Entry 8G26 (X-ray diffraction, 1.85 A resolution); this record covers chains A and C of the 3 polymer chains in the assembly.

== Chain A ==
Molecule: Cathepsin-G
Organism: Homo sapiens
Notes: fragment: C-terminal truncation
Reference sequence: P08311 (CATG_HUMAN); residues 16-238 here correspond to UniProt positions 21-243 (UniProt number = residue number + 5)
Amino-acid sequence (223 residues; each row starts with the number of its first residue):
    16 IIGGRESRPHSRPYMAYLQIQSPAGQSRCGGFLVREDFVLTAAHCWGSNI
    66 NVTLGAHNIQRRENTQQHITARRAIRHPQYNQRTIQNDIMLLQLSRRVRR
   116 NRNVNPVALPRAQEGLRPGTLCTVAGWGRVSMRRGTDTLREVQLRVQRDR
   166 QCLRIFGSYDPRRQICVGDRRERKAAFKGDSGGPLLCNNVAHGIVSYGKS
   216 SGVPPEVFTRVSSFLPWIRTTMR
Disulfides: Cys44-Cys60, Cys137-Cys202, Cys167-Cys181
Swiss-Prot annotation at these positions:
  - region (Important for antimicrobial activity): Ile16 to Arg20, His92 to Leu106
  - active site (Charge relay system): His59, Asp103, Ser196
  - glycosylation: Asn66 (N-linked (GlcNAc...) (complex) asparagine)

== Chain C ==
Molecule: MAP domain-containing protein
Organism: Staphylococcus aureus subsp. aureus Mu50
Reference sequence: A0A0H3JUK5 (A0A0H3JUK5_STAAM); residues 31-144 here = UniProt positions 31-144
Amino-acid sequence (117 residues; row label = number of the first residue in the row):
    28 GSTAEKDKLPATQKAKEMQNVPYTIAVDGIMAFNQSYLNLPKDSQLSYLD
    78 LGNKVKALLYDERGVTPEKIRNAKSAVYTITWKDGSKKEVDLKKDSYTAN
   128 LFDSNSIKQIDINVKTK
Disordered / not traced: 28-41
Differences from the reference sequence: expression tag (28-30)

== Interface between chain A and chain C ==
Pairs across the interface (59):
  Ser37(A) - Asn66(C)
  Pro38(A) - Met45(C)
  Pro38(A) - Asn66(C)  hydrogen bond (backbone-side chain)
  Ala39(A) - Leu65(C)
  Ala39(A) - Asn66(C)  hydrogen bond (backbone-backbone)
  Gly40(A) - Tyr64(C)
  Gly40(A) - Asn66(C)
  Gln41(A) - Asn47(C)  hydrogen bond
  Gln41(A) - Ser63(C)
  Gln41(A) - Tyr64(C)  hydrogen bond (backbone-backbone)
  Gln41(A) - Asn66(C)
  Ser42(A) - Asn61(C)
  Ser42(A) - Gln62(C)
  Ser42(A) - Ser63(C)
  Arg43(A) - Asn61(C)
  Arg43(A) - Gln62(C)  hydrogen bond (backbone-backbone)
  Cys44(A) - Asn61(C)
  His59(A) - Ala59(C)
  His59(A) - Phe60(C)
  His59(A) - Asn61(C)
  Gln97(A) - Glu89(C)
  Gln97(A) - Arg90(C)  hydrogen bond (backbone-side chain)
  Gln97(A) - Gly91(C)
  Arg98(A) - Arg90(C)  hydrogen bond (backbone-side chain)
  Arg98(A) - Gly91(C)
  Ile100(A) - Ile57(C)  hydrophobic
  Ile100(A) - Ala59(C)  hydrophobic
  Ile100(A) - Arg90(C)
  Arg144(A) - Gln62(C)
  Phe171(A) - Gly56(C)
  Phe171(A) - Ile57(C)  hydrophobic
  Ala191(A) - Phe60(C)
  Phe192(A) - Met58(C)  hydrophobic
  Phe192(A) - Phe60(C)
  Lys193(A) - Thr51(C)
  Lys193(A) - Met58(C)
  Lys193(A) - Phe60(C)
  Lys193(A) - Asn61(C)
  Gly194(A) - Phe60(C)  hydrogen bond (backbone-backbone)
  Gly194(A) - Asn61(C)
  Gly194(A) - Gln62(C)
  Asp195(A) - Phe60(C)  hydrogen bond (backbone-backbone)
  Ser196(A) - Phe60(C)  hydrogen bond (backbone-backbone)
  Ser196(A) - Asn61(C)  hydrogen bond (side chain-backbone)
  Ser211(A) - Ala59(C)
  Ser211(A) - Phe60(C)  hydrogen bond (backbone-backbone)
  Tyr212(A) - Ile57(C)  hydrophobic
  Tyr212(A) - Met58(C)
  Tyr212(A) - Ala59(C)  hydrophobic
  Tyr212(A) - Phe60(C)
  Gly213(A) - Gly56(C)
  Gly213(A) - Ile57(C)
  Gly213(A) - Met58(C)  hydrogen bond (backbone-backbone)
  Gly213(A) - Phe60(C)
  Lys214(A) - Gly56(C)  hydrogen bond (side chain-backbone)
  Lys214(A) - Met58(C)
  Lys214(A) - Phe60(C)
  Ser215(A) - Met58(C)
  Glu221(A) - Phe60(C)
Also at the interface, not in a pair above, chain A (28 interface residues in all): Tyr95, Val210

== In short ==
28 residues of chain A and 17 residues of chain C are in contact, with 14 hydrogen bonds. Polar pairs include
Pro38(A)-Asn66(C), Gln41(A)-Asn47(C) and Gln97(A)-Arg90(C). Curated annotation (UniProt) lists 3 active-site
residues on chain A.
Here chain A is Cathepsin-G (Homo sapiens) and chain C is MAP domain-containing protein (Staphylococcus aureus
subsp. aureus Mu50). Entry 8G26 (Crystal Structure of Cathepsin-G and Neutrophil Elastase Inhibited by S.
aureus EapH2 at pH 8.5) was determined by X-ray diffraction, deposited together with 8G24 and 8G25.
